Entry 1PX4 (X-ray diffraction, 1.60 A resolution); this record covers chains A and B of the 4 polymer chains in the assembly.

Chain A (and B):
Molecule: beta-galactosidase
From: Escherichia coli
Notes: EC 3.2.1.23; chain B of this document is another copy of the same molecule, construct and numbering; everything in this record applies to it too
UniProt: P00722 (BGAL_ECOLI); numbering as in UniProt (aligned over 9-1023)
Chain sequence (1023 residues; numbered 1 to 1023; the number before each row is that of its first residue):
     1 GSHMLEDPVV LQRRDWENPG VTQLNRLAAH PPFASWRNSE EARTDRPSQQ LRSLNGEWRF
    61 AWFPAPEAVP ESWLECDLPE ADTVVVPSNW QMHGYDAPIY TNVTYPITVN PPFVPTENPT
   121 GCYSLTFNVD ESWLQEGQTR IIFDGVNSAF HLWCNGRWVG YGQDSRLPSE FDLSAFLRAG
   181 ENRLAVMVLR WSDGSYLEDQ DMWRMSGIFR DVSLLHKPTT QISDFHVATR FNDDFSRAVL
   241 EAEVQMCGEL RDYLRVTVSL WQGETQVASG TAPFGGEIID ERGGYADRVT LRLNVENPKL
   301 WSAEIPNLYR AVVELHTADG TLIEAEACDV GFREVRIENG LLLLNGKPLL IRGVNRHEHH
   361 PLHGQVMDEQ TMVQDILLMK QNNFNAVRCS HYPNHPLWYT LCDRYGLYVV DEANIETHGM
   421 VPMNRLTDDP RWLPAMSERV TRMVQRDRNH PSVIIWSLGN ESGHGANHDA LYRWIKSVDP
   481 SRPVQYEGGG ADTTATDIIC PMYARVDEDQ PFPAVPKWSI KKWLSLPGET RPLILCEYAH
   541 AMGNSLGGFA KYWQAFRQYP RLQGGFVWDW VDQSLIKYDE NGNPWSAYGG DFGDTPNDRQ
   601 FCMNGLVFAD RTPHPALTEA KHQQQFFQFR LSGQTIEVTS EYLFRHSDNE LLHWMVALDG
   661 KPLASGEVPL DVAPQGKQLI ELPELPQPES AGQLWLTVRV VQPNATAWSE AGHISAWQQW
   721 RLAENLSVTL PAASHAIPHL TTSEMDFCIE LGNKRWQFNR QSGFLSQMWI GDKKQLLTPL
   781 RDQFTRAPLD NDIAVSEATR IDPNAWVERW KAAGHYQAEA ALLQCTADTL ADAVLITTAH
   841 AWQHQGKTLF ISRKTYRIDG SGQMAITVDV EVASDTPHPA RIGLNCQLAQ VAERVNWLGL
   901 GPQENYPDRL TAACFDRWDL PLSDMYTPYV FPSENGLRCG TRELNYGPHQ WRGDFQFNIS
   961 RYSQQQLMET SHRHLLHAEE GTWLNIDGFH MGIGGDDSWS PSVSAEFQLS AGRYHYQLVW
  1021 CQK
Unresolved in the structure: 1-12
Construct notes: cloning artifact (1-8); engineered mutation A794 (Gly in P00722)
Bound ions: Mg2+ site 1: D15, N18, V21, Q163, D193; Na+ site 1: D201, F601, N604 (together with 1-methylethyl 1-thio-galactoside); Mg2+ site 2: E416, H418, E461; Na+ site 2: F556, Y559, L562; Mg2+ site 3 near N597 (its only coordinating residue here); Na+ site 3: S647, E650, L670 (together with dimethyl sulfoxide); Na+ site 4: P932, L967, T970
Residues lining bound ligands: 1-methylethyl 1-thio-galactoside (IPT; 1-methylethyl 1-thio-beta-D-galactopyranoside): N102, V103, D201, H418, E461, M502, Y503, E537, H540, W568, F601, N604, W999

Chain A / chain B interface:
Contacting residue pairs (73):
  N339(A) - P527(B)  hydrogen bond (side chain-backbone)
  N339(A) - G528(B)
  L341(A) - P527(B)  hydrophobic
  D507(A) - Q558(B)  hydrogen bond (backbone-side chain)
  D509(A) - Q558(B)  hydrogen bond
  S519(A) - Q558(B)
  K521(A) - Y559(B)
  K522(A) - Q558(B)  hydrogen bond (side chain-backbone)
  K522(A) - Y559(B)  hydrogen bond (backbone-side chain)
  L524(A) - S525(B)
  S525(A) - L524(B)
  S525(A) - Y559(B)
  S525(A) - R561(B)  hydrogen bond (backbone-side chain)
  P527(A) - N339(B)
  P527(A) - L341(B)  hydrophobic
  G528(A) - N339(B)  hydrogen bond (backbone-side chain)
  Q558(A) - D507(B)  hydrogen bond (side chain-backbone)
  Q558(A) - D509(B)  hydrogen bond
  Q558(A) - S519(B)
  Q558(A) - K522(B)  hydrogen bond (backbone-side chain)
  Y559(A) - K521(B)
  Y559(A) - K522(B)  hydrogen bond (side chain-backbone)
  Y559(A) - S525(B)
  R561(A) - S525(B)  hydrogen bond (side chain-backbone)
  Q693(A) - S874(B)  hydrogen bond
  L722(A) - S874(B)
  A723(A) - D875(B)
  E724(A) - K847(B)  hydrogen bond (backbone-side chain)
  E724(A) - V872(B)
  E724(A) - A873(B)
  E724(A) - S874(B)  hydrogen bond (side chain-backbone)
  E724(A) - D875(B)
  L726(A) - I851(B)  hydrophobic
  L726(A) - E871(B)
  L726(A) - A873(B)
  S727(A) - I851(B)
  S727(A) - R853(B)
  V728(A) - L823(B)
  V728(A) - A841(B)  hydrophobic
  V728(A) - T848(B)
  V728(A) - I851(B)  hydrophobic
  L730(A) - L823(B)
  L823(A) - V728(B)
  L823(A) - L730(B)
  D828(A) - L830(B)
  D828(A) - A831(B)  hydrogen bond (side chain-backbone)
  L830(A) - D828(B)
  L830(A) - L830(B)  hydrophobic
  A831(A) - D828(B)  hydrogen bond (backbone-side chain)
  A841(A) - V728(B)  hydrophobic
  K847(A) - E724(B)  hydrogen bond (side chain-backbone)
  T848(A) - L726(B)
  T848(A) - V728(B)
  L849(A) - L726(B)
  I851(A) - L726(B)  hydrophobic
  I851(A) - S727(B)
  I851(A) - V728(B)  hydrophobic
  D869(A) - H1015(B)  salt bridge
  D869(A) - Q1017(B)
  E871(A) - L726(B)
  A873(A) - E724(B)
  A873(A) - L726(B)
  S874(A) - Q693(B)  hydrogen bond
  S874(A) - E724(B)  hydrogen bond (backbone-side chain)
  D875(A) - A723(B)
  D875(A) - E724(B)  hydrogen bond (side chain-backbone)
  R942(A) - R1013(B)
  D954(A) - R1013(B)  salt bridge
  R1013(A) - R942(B)
  R1013(A) - D954(B)  salt bridge
  H1015(A) - D869(B)  salt bridge
  H1015(A) - H1015(B)  hydrogen bond
  Q1017(A) - D869(B)
Also at the interface, not in a pair above, chain A (52 interface residues in all): L526, T530, P560, R721, N725, T829, L835, F850, R853, R857, V872
Also at the interface, not in a pair above, chain B (49 interface residues in all): L526, T530, P560, R721, L722, Q824, T829, L849

Summary:
52 residues of chain A and 49 residues of chain B are in contact, with 22 hydrogen bonds and 4 salt bridges.
Polar contacts include D869(A)-H1015(B), D954(A)-R1013(B) and N339(A)-P527(B). Ligands of chain A:
1-methylethyl 1-thio-galactoside.
Both chains are beta-galactosidase (Escherichia coli). Entry 1PX4 (E. coli (lacz) beta-galactosidase (G794A)
with iptg bound) was determined by X-ray diffraction (same publication as 1PX3).
